Entry 6YXR (electron microscopy, 3.40 A resolution); this record covers chains A and D of the 11 polymer chains in the assembly.

[Chain A]
Molecule: Photosystem I P700 chlorophyll a apoprotein A1
Organism: Dunaliella salina
Notes: EC 1.97.1.12
Reference sequence: D0FXV2 (D0FXV2_DUNSA); residue numbers follow UniProt; this construct covers 13-751
Amino-acid sequence (739 residues; each row starts with the number of its first residue):
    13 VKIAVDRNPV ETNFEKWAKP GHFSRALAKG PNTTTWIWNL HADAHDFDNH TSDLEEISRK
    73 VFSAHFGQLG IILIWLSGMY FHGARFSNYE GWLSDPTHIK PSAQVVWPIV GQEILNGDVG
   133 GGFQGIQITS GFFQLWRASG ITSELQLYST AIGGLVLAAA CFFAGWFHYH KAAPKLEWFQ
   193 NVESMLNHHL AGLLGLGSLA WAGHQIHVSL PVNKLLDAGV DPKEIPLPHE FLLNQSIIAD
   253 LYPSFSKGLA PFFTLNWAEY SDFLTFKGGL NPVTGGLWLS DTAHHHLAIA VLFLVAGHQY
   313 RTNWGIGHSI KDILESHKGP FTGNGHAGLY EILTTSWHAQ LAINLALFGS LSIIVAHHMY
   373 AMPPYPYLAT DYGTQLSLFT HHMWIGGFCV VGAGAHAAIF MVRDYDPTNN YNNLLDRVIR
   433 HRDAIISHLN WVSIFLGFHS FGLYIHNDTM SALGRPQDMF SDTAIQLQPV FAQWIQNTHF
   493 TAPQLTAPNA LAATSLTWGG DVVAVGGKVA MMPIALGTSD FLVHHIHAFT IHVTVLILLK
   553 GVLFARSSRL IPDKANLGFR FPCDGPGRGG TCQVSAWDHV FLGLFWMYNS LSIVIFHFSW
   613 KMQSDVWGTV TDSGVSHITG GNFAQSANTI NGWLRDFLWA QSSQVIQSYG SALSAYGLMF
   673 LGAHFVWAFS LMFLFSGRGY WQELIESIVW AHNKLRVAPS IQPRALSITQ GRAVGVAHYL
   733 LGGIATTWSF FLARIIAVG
Bound ions: chlorophyll a Mg site 1 near Q116 (its only coordinating residue here); chlorophyll a Mg site 2 near Q124 (its only coordinating residue here); chlorophyll a Mg site 3 near T498 (its only coordinating residue here); 4Fe-4S cluster Fe: C575, C584 (shared with 2 residues of chain B)
Residues lining bound ligands:
  - 1,2-diacyl-glycerol-3-sn-phosphate (3PH): R19, F175, W178, F179
  - beta-carotene (BCR), molecule 1: I84, W87, L88, G204, L205, L208, G209
  - beta-carotene (BCR), molecule 2: L85, L88, Y92, T162, G165, G166, L208, L211, A212
  - beta-carotene (BCR), molecule 3: W119, P120, I121
  - beta-carotene (BCR), molecule 4: L211, L261, F264, L299, V303, L306, V307, H310
  - beta-carotene (BCR), molecule 5: A351, I355, A409, F412
  - beta-carotene (BCR), molecule 6: A358, S362, V402, A405, G406, V547, L550, L551
  - beta-carotene (BCR), molecule 7: M671, G674, A675, F677, V678, L733, I736, A737, W740
  - chlorophyll a isomer (CL0): F453, Y456, I538, F541, T542, Y600, N601, S604, I605, F608, W645, L650, S654, I658, F672, H676, W679, Y731, G735, T738, T739, F742
  - chlorophyll a (CLA), molecule 1: V13, K14, I15, W190, N193, S196, H200, T314, N315, W316
  - chlorophyll a (CLA), molecule 2: I15, V17, F74, F78, A172, C173, F175, A176, F179, H180, A184, W190
  - chlorophyll a (CLA), molecule 3: T24, N25, F26, K28, W29, H34, K72, S75, G79, F174, G177, W178, Y181, H182
  - chlorophyll a (CLA), molecule 4: W29, P32, W48, I49, W50, L52, H53
  - chlorophyll a (CLA), molecule 5: W29, H34, F35, L52, H53, A56, H57, F59, H62, A76, G79, Q80, I83
  - chlorophyll a (CLA), molecule 6: T46, I49, W50, I697, I700, V701, H704, V709, P711, P715, R716, L718
  - chlorophyll a (CLA), molecule 7: W50, F677, V678, F681, F685, L718, Q722, A725, V726, A729, H730, L733
  - chlorophyll a (CLA), molecule 8: H53, A54, D55, H57, D58, L353, L357, F400, C401, V403, G404, A407, H408, I411, R415, F571, R572, W589, V592, L596, L733
  - chlorophyll a (CLA), molecule 9: H57, F59, D60, V73, A76, H77, Q80, L81, I84, L85, L88, L169, W349, H350, Q352, L353, N356, L357, F360
  - chlorophyll a (CLA), molecule 10: S70, F191, V194, M197, L198, H201, I322, L326, L345, T346, T347, S348, W349, Q352, I355, N356, L359, F360
  - chlorophyll a (CLA), molecule 11: F74, H77, F78, L81, L169, C173, W190, F191, N193, S196, M197, H200, H201, G204, L205
  - chlorophyll a (CLA), molecule 12: Q80, I83, I84, W87, F360, I397, F400, C401
  - chlorophyll a (CLA), molecule 13: I86, W87, S89, G90, F93, H94, F98, V117, W119
  - chlorophyll a (CLA), molecule 14: W87, M91, A115, Q116, I138, Q139, I140, T141, S142, A667, Y668, W740, L744
  - chlorophyll a (CLA), molecule 15: W87, M91, T141, S142, F144, S389, L390, T392, H393, W396, F400, M671, I736, T739, W740
  - chlorophyll a (CLA), molecule 16: W87, S142, G143, F144, L147, L206, F360, L363, S364, V367, M371, Y377, L390, H393, H394, I397
  - chlorophyll a (CLA), molecule 17: Y92, S151, G152, I153, Q158, S161, T162, G209, A212, W213, G215, H216, H219, V220, P240, H241, L244
  - chlorophyll a (CLA), molecule 18: Q116, V117, V118, W119, I121, Q124, L127, A667, L670
  - chlorophyll a (CLA), molecule 19: L147, A150, L206, G209, S210, W213, Q217, L289, L291, T294, H297, H298, I301, F305, L363, I366, V367, H370, M371, P376, Y377
  - chlorophyll a (CLA), molecule 20: L157, Q158, S161, L239, H241, L245
  - chlorophyll a (CLA), molecule 21: V168, A171, A172, F175
  - chlorophyll a (CLA), molecule 22: N199, H200, A203, G204, L208, L306, H310, Y312, T314, W316, I318
  - chlorophyll a (CLA), molecule 23: L202, L206, L304, F305, A308, Q311, Y312, I322, I325, A358, L359, L427, V430, L551, V554, L555
  - chlorophyll a (CLA), molecule 24: L211, A212, A214, G215, I218, H219, L244, Q247, F257, G260, L261, Y272, F275, L299
  - chlorophyll a (CLA), molecule 25: F264, W269, A270, Y272, S273, L276, T277, F278, H296, L299, A300, N501
  - chlorophyll a (CLA), molecule 26: T277, F278, G280, G281, L289, D293, T294, H296, H297, A300, I301, H370, M371, M374, P376, A505, T506
  - chlorophyll a (CLA), molecule 27: F278, L497, T498, A499, P500, N501, A502
  - chlorophyll a (CLA), molecule 28: V307, A308, H310, Q311, I318, G319, H320
  - chlorophyll a (CLA), molecule 29: Q311, H320, D324, I325, S328, H329
  - chlorophyll a (CLA), molecule 30: I325, L326, H338, L341, L426, L427, V430
  - chlorophyll a (CLA), molecule 31: H329, K330, P332, F333
  - chlorophyll a (CLA), molecule 32: F333, T334, L426, R429, V430, H433, I437, H440
  - chlorophyll a (CLA), molecule 33: L359, S362, L363, I366, H369, H370, Y372, A373, M374, T506, S507, T509, W510
  - chlorophyll a (CLA), molecule 34: I365, I366, H369, M395, V402, I543, T546, V547, M599, S602, L603, V606
  - chlorophyll a (CLA), molecule 35: H369, Y372, F483, A484, I487, Q488, T509, W510, I526, L528, H536, H539, I543, V606, H609, F610, K613
  - chlorophyll a (CLA), molecule 36: A436, H440, W443
  - chlorophyll a (CLA), molecule 37: I437, L441, V444, A540, I543, H544, V547, L551
  - chlorophyll a (CLA), molecule 38: S439, N442, W443, I446
  - chlorophyll a (CLA), molecule 39: N442, S445, I446, G449, F450, F453, G454, I457, F541, L548, I549, F597, W598
  - chlorophyll a (CLA), molecule 40: W443, I446, F447, F450, H451
  - chlorophyll a (CLA), molecule 41: W443, F447, L448, Q480, P481, V482, F483, A484, F533, H536, H537, A540, H544
  - chlorophyll a (CLA), molecule 42: F450, G454, L455, I457, H458, T461, M462, R467, D470, F472, I477
  - chlorophyll a (CLA), molecule 43: F453, I457, D460, F541, F597, W598, Y600, N601, I642, L646, W679, Y731
  - chlorophyll a (CLA), molecule 44: T461, A464, L465
  - chlorophyll a (CLA), molecule 45: W486, I487, T490, H491, A494, T498, A499, T506, W510
  - chlorophyll a (CLA), molecule 46: L646, L650, W651
  - chlorophyll a (CLA), molecule 47: L670, L673, G674, H676, F677, W679, A680
  - chlorophyll a (CLA), molecule 48: F677, A680, F681, L683, M684, F687, Y692, W693, L696
  - chlorophyll a (CLA), molecule 49: I700, A703, H704, L707, V709
  - phylloquinone (PQN): M684, F685, S688, G689, R690, W693, A717, L718, G723
  - 4Fe-4S cluster (SF4): C575, G577, P578, C584, I720, R724

[Chain D]
Molecule: PsaD
Organism: Dunaliella salina
Amino-acid sequence (141 residues; row label = number of the first residue in the row):
    69 PWKQPELDPD TPSPIFGGST GGLLRKAQVE EFYVITWESP KEQIFEMPTG GAAIMRKGPN
   129 LLKFARKEQC MALTTQLRSK FRQTPCFYRV YADGKVQYLH PKDGVYPEKV NAGRVGVNQN
   189 MRSIGKNVDP IKVVKFTGSE P

[How chain A and chain D interact]
Contacting residue pairs (35):
  P419(A) with I112(D); E114(D); A120(D)
  T420(A) with I112(D)
  N422(A) with A120(D)
  Y423(A) with I83(D); I122(D)
  D428(A) with G119(D); A120(D)
  I431(A) with G118(D)
  R432(A) with F84(D); G85(D); G86(D), hydrogen bond (side chain-backbone); S87(D); T88(D), hydrogen bond (backbone-backbone)
  H433(A) with T88(D)
  R434(A) with T88(D); G118(D)
  D435(A) with T88(D), hydrogen bond; G89(D)
  R558(A) with E114(D), salt bridge
  S559(A) with P116(D), hydrogen bond (side chain-backbone)
  R561(A) with T88(D), hydrogen bond (side chain-backbone); G89(D); L92(D); R134(D), hydrogen bond (backbone-side chain)
  L562(A) with R134(D), hydrogen bond (backbone-side chain); E136(D)
  P564(A) with P116(D), hydrophobic; R134(D); E136(D); Q137(D)
  D565(A) with E136(D)
  R580(A) with R134(D); E136(D), salt bridge
Other interface residues (no listed pair), chain A (21 interface residues in all): Y417, S560, I563, D576
Other interface residues (no listed pair), chain D (23 interface residues in all): G90, F113, M115, T117, A140

[Overview]
21 residues of chain A face 23 of chain D across their interface, with 7 hydrogen bonds and 2 salt bridges.
Among the polar pairs are R558(A)-E114(D), R580(A)-E136(D) and R432(A)-G86(D).
Here chain A is Photosystem I P700 chlorophyll a apoprotein A1 and chain D is PsaD, both from Dunaliella
salina. Entry 6YXR (Dunaliella Minimal Photosystem I) was determined by electron microscopy together with 6SL5
from the same study.
